PDB entry 7JSL | X-ray diffraction, 4.51 A resolution (low resolution: residue-level contacts below are approximate; hydrogen-bond / salt-bridge calls are withheld) | chains B and J of the 3 polymer chains in the assembly

[Chain B]
Molecule: 10-nt DNA strand
Sequence (10 nucleotides; numbered 2 to 11; the number before each row is that of its first residue):
     2 ACCGGAAGTG

[Chain J]
Protein: ETS domain-containing transcription factor ERF
Organism: Homo sapiens
UniProtKB: P50548 (ERF_HUMAN); residue numbers follow UniProt; this construct covers 22-140
Sequence (123 residues; numbered 18 to 140; the number before each row is that of its first residue):
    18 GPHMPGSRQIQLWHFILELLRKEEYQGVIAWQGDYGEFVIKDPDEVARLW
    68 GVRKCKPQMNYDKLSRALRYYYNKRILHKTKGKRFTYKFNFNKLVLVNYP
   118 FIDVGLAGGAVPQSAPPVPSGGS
Unresolved in the structure: 18-27, 110-140
Sequence notes: expression tag (18-21)
UniProt features mapped onto this chain:
  - DNA-binding region: Ile27 to Asn107 (ETS)
  - modified residue: Ser24 (Phosphoserine)
  - natural variant: Arg65 (R65Q: In CRS4), Arg86 (R86C: In CRS4), Tyr89 (Y89C: In CHYTS)

[How chain B and chain J interact]
Residue-residue contacts (15):
  DA2(B) - Arg101(J)
  DC3(B) - Tyr78(J)
  DC3(B) - Lys96(J)
  DC3(B) - Lys100(J)
  DC3(B) - Arg101(J)
  DC3(B) - Phe102(J)
  DC4(B) - Arg86(J)
  DC4(B) - Tyr89(J)
  DC4(B) - Lys96(J)
  DG5(B) - Arg83(J)
  DG5(B) - Arg86(J)
  DG5(B) - Tyr89(J)
  DG6(B) - Arg83(J)
  DA7(B) - Tyr87(J)
  DA8(B) - Tyr87(J)

[Overview]
7 residues of chain B and 9 residues of chain J are in contact. UniProt lists a DNA-binding region on chain J.
Here chain B is a 10-nt DNA strand and chain J is ETS domain-containing transcription factor ERF (Homo
sapiens). Entry 7JSL (Crystal structure of the DNA binding domain of human transcription factor ERF in the
oxidized form ...) was determined by X-ray diffraction (same publication as 7JSA).
